9DZZ - chains A and E of the 6 polymer chains in the assembly; structure by electron microscopy, 3.10 A resolution.

# Chain A (and E)
Name: Sec-independent protein translocase protein TatC
Source organism: Escherichia coli
Notes: chain E of this document is another copy of the same molecule, construct and numbering; everything in this record applies to it too
UniProtKB: C3SK12 (C3SK12_ECOLX); numbering as in UniProt (aligned over 1-258)
Amino-acid sequence (266 residues; each row starts with the number of its first residue):
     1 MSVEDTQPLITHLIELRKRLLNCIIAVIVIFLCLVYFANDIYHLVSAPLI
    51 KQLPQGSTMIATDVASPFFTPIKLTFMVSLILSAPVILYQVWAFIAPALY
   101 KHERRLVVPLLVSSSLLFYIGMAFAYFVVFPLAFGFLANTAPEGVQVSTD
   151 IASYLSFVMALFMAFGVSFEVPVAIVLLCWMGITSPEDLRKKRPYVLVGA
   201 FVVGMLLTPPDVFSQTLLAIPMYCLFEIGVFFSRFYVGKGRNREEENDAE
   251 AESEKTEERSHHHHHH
Disordered / not traced: 1-5, 237-266
Construct notes: expression tag (259-266)

# Interface between chain A and chain E
Pairs across the interface (37):
  Leu49(A) - Val64(E)  hydrophobic
  Ile60(A) - Thr62(E)
  Phe134(A) - Val64(E)  hydrophobic
  Phe136(A) - Phe68(E)  hydrophobic
  Leu137(A) - Val64(E)
  Leu137(A) - Ala65(E)  hydrophobic
  Leu137(A) - Pro67(E)
  Leu137(A) - Phe68(E)  hydrophobic
  Thr140(A) - Pro67(E)
  Thr140(A) - Phe68(E)
  Ala141(A) - Pro67(E)  hydrophobic
  Pro142(A) - Asn39(E)
  Pro142(A) - His43(E)
  Pro142(A) - Pro67(E)
  Glu143(A) - His43(E)  hydrogen bond (backbone-side chain)
  Gly144(A) - Thr58(E)
  Gly144(A) - Met59(E)
  Val145(A) - Met59(E)
  Val145(A) - Ile151(E)  hydrophobic
  Gln146(A) - Thr58(E)
  Gln146(A) - Met59(E)  hydrogen bond (backbone-backbone)
  Gln146(A) - Ile60(E)
  Gln146(A) - Ala61(E)  hydrogen bond (backbone-backbone)
  Ser148(A) - Ala61(E)  hydrogen bond (backbone-backbone)
  Ser148(A) - Thr62(E)
  Thr149(A) - Ala61(E)
  Thr149(A) - Thr62(E)
  Thr149(A) - Val64(E)
  Asp150(A) - Thr62(E)  hydrogen bond (backbone-backbone)
  Ser153(A) - Thr62(E)  hydrogen bond (side chain-backbone)
  Ser153(A) - Asp63(E)
  Tyr154(A) - Val64(E)  hydrophobic
  Phe157(A) - Val64(E)  hydrophobic
  Asp211(A) - Lys73(E)  salt bridge
  Phe213(A) - Phe69(E)  hydrophobic
  Phe213(A) - Ile72(E)  hydrophobic
  Leu217(A) - Phe69(E)  hydrophobic
Also at the interface, not in a pair above, chain A (24 interface residues in all): Thr62, Val147, Val212
Also at the interface, not in a pair above, chain E (19 interface residues in all): Tyr42, Pro71, Phe76

# In short
24 residues of chain A face 19 of chain E across their interface; the contacts include 6 hydrogen bonds and 1
salt bridge. Polar pairs include Asp211(A)-Lys73(E), Glu143(A)-His43(E) and Ser153(A)-Thr62(E).
Chain A and chain E are both Sec-independent protein translocase protein TatC (Escherichia coli); the
structure, Cryo-EM structure of a TatBC complex from Escherichia coli, was determined by electron microscopy.
